PDB entry 4B3T | X-ray diffraction, 3.00 A resolution | chains A and E of the 23 polymer chains in the assembly

[Chain A]
Molecule: 16S ribosomal RNA
Source organism: Thermus thermophilus HB8
Sequence (1521 nucleotides; each row starts with the number of its first residue; note: 44 numbers in that range are skipped by the numbering (no residue carries them; nothing is unmodelled there); a row labelled like 189A-189L holds insertion residues (189A, then the next letters in order)):
     1 UUGUUGGAGA GUUUGAUCCU GGCUCAGGGU GAACGCUGGC GGCGUGCCUA AGACAUGCAA
    61 GUCGUGCGGG CCG
    76 CGGGGUUUU
    88 ACUCCG
    96 UGGUCAGCGG CGGACGGGUG AGUAACGCGU GGGU
  129A G
   130 ACCUACCCGG AAGAGGGGGA CAACCCGGGG AAACUCGGGC UAAUCCCCCA UGUGGACCCG
189A-189L CCCCUUGGGGUG
   190 UGUCCAAAGG GCUUU
   216 GCCCGCUUCC GGAUGGGCCC GCGUCCCAUC AGCUAGUUGG UGGGGUAAUG GCCCACCAAG
   276 GCGACGACGG GUAGCCGGUC UGAGAGGAUG GCCGGCCACA GGGGCACUGA GACACGGGCC
   336 CCACUCCUAC GGGAGGCAGC AGUUAGGAAU CUUCCGCAAU GGGCGCAAGC CUGACGGAGC
   396 GACGCCGCUU GGAGGAAGAA GCCCUUCGGG GUGUAAACUC CUGA
   441 ACCCGGGACG AAACCCCC
   460 GA
   470 CGAGGGGA
   479 CUGACGGUAC CGGGGUAA
   498 UAGCGCCGGC CAACUCCGUG CCAGCAGCCG CGGUAAUACG GAGGGCGCGA GCGUUACCCG
   558 GAUUCACUGG GCGUAAAGGG CGUGUAGGCG GCCUGGGGCG UCCCAUGUGA AAGACCACGG
   618 CUCAACCGUG GGGGAGCGUG GGAUACGCUC AGGCUAGACG GUGGGAGAGG GUGGUGGAAU
   678 UCCCGGAGUA GCGGUGAAAU GCGCAGAUAC CGGGAGGAAC GCCGAUGGCG AAGGCAGCCA
   738 CCUGGUCCAC CCGUGACGCU GAGGCGCGAA AGCGUGGGGA GCAAACCGGA UUAGAUACCC
   798 GGGUAGUCCA CGCCCUAAAC GAUGCGCGCU AGGUCUCUGG GUCU
   848 CCUGGGGGCC GAAGCUAACG CGUUAAGCGC GCCGCCUGGG GAGUACGGCC GCAAGGCUGA
   908 AACUCAAAGG AAUUGACGGG GGCCCGCACA AGCGGUGGAG CAUGUGGUUU AAUUCGAAGC
   968 AACGCGAAGA ACCUUACCAG GCCUUGACAU GCUA
 1001A G
  1002 GGAACCCGGG UGAAAGCCUG GGGUGCCCC
1030A-1030D GCGA
  1031 GGGGAGCCCU AGCACAGGUG CUGCAUGGCC GUCGUCAGCU CGUGCCGUGA GGUGUUGGGU
  1091 UAAGUCCCGC AACGAGCGCA ACCCCCGCCG UUAGUUGCCA GCGGUUCGGC CGGGCACUCU
  1151 AACGGGACUG CCCGCG
  1168 AAAGCGGGAG GAAGGAGGGG ACGACGUCUG GUCAGCAUGG CCCUUACGGC CUGGGCGACA
  1228 CACGUGCUAC AAUGCCCACU ACAAAGCGAU GCCACCCGGC AACGGGGAGC UAAUCGCAAA
  1288 AAGGUGGGCC CAGUUCGGAU UGGGGUCUGC AACCCGACCC CAUGAAGCCG GAAUCGCUAG
  1348 UAAUCGCGGA UCAGCC
 1363A A
  1364 UGCCGCGGUG AAUACGUUCC CGGGCCUUGU ACACACCGCC CGUCACGCCA UGGGAGCGGG
  1424 CUCUACCCGA AGUCGCCGG
1442A-1442B GA
  1443 GCCUA
  1452 C
  1456 GGGCAGGCGC CGAGGGUAGG GCCCGUGACU GGGGCGAAGU CGUAACAAGG UAGCUGUACC
  1516 GGAAGGUGCG GCUGGAUCAC CUCCUUUCU
Not modelled in the structure: 1-4, 1534-1538
Metal / ion sites: Mg2+ site 1: U12, G22; Mg2+ site 2: U12, C526, G527; Mg2+ site 3: G15, U920; Mg2+ site 4 near G21 (its only coordinating residue here); Mg2+ site 5: A33, C398; Mg2+ site 6: U45, G46, G394; Mg2+ site 7: C48, G115; Mg2+ site 8 near A53 (its only coordinating residue here); Mg2+ site 9: C58, U387; Mg2+ site 10: A59, U387; Mg2+ site 11: G61, U62, G105; Mg2+ site 12: G69, G70, U99; 131 more Mg2+ sites not listed; 16 more K+ sites not listed
Small-molecule neighbours: 3TS ((2S,3S,4R,5R,6R)-2-(aminomethyl)-5-azanyl-6-[(2R,3S,4R,5S)-5-[(1R,2R,3S,5R,6S)-3,5-bis(azanyl)-2-[(2S,3R,4R,5S,6R)-3-azanyl-5-[(4-chlorophenyl)methoxy]-6-(hydroxymethyl)-4-oxidanyl-oxan-2-yl]oxy-6-oxidanyl-cyclohexyl]oxy-2-(hydroxymethyl)-4-oxidanyl-oxolan-3-yl]oxy-oxane-3,4-diol): G1405, U1406, C1407, A1408, C1409, G1489, C1490, G1491, A1492, A1493, G1494, U1495, C1496
From the paper describing this entry:
  - mutagenesis - A1408G, G1491C: decreased binding to 3TS
  - binding site for 3TS: A1408, A1492

[Chain E]
Molecule: 30S ribosomal protein S5
Source organism: Thermus thermophilus HB8
Reference sequence: Q5SHQ5 (RS5_THET8); residues -2 to 158 here correspond to UniProt positions 2-162 (UniProt number = residue number + 4)
Sequence (161 residues; row label = number of the first residue in the row; numbers below 1 keep their minus sign (Pro-2 is residue -2)):
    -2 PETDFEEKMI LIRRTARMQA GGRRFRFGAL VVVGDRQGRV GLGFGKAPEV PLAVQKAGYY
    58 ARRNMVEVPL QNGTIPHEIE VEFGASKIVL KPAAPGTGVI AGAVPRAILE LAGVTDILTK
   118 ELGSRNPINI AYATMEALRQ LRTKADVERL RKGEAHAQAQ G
Not modelled in the structure: -2 to 0, 152-158
Metal / ion sites: K+ near Glu79 (its only coordinating residue here)

[Chain A / chain E interface]
Pairs across the interface (79):
  U5(A) - Ala91(E)  base contact
  G6(A) - Ala90(E)  base contact
  G6(A) - Ala91(E)  hydrogen bond to the base
  G6(A) - Thr94(E)  hydrogen bond to the base
  G6(A) - Leu115(E)  base contact
  G7(A) - Lys88(E)  base contact
  G7(A) - Ile97(E)  phosphate contact
  G7(A) - Thr116(E)  hydrogen bond to the sugar
  G7(A) - Lys117(E)  base contact
  A8(A) - Ile97(E)  sugar contact
  A8(A) - Ala98(E)  hydrogen bond to the sugar
  A8(A) - Gly99(E)  hydrogen bond to the sugar
  A8(A) - Thr116(E)  sugar contact
  G9(A) - Lys117(E)  salt bridge to the phosphate
  G9(A) - Glu118(E)  hydrogen bond to the phosphate
  G9(A) - Arg122(E)  hydrogen bond to the base
  A10(A) - Arg122(E)  salt bridge to the phosphate
  G15(A) - Ala13(E)  hydrogen bond to the base
  G15(A) - Arg14(E)  base contact
  G15(A) - Met15(E)  base contact
  G15(A) - Arg20(E)  hydrogen bond to the sugar
  A16(A) - Thr12(E)  sugar contact
  A16(A) - Ala13(E)  hydrogen bond to the sugar
  U17(A) - Arg10(E)  salt bridge to the phosphate
  C18(A) - Arg10(E)  salt bridge to the phosphate
  C18(A) - Asn123(E)  hydrogen bond to the phosphate
  C18(A) - Asn126(E)  phosphate contact
  C19(A) - Ala82(E)  phosphate contact
  C19(A) - Ser121(E)  hydrogen bond to the phosphate
  C19(A) - Asn123(E)  hydrogen bond to the phosphate
  C19(A) - Asn126(E)  phosphate contact
  U20(A) - Ala82(E)  phosphate contact
  U20(A) - Ser121(E)  phosphate contact
  G558(A) - Lys117(E)  phosphate contact
  G558(A) - Arg122(E)  phosphate contact
  A559(A) - Lys117(E)  salt bridge to the phosphate
  A559(A) - Arg122(E)  salt bridge to the phosphate
  U560(A) - Leu119(E)  base contact
  A864(A) - Gly81(E)  phosphate contact
  U921(A) - Arg14(E)  sugar contact
  U921(A) - Met15(E)  hydrogen bond to the sugar
  G922(A) - Met15(E)  sugar contact
  G922(A) - Gln16(E)  hydrogen bond to the phosphate
  G922(A) - Ala17(E)  phosphate contact
  A923(A) - Ala17(E)  phosphate contact
  C1069(A) - Arg21(E)  hydrogen bond to the phosphate
  U1070(A) - Arg14(E)  salt bridge to the phosphate
  U1070(A) - Gln16(E)  phosphate contact
  U1070(A) - Arg21(E)  salt bridge to the phosphate
  C1071(A) - Arg23(E)  salt bridge to the phosphate
  G1072(A) - Pro45(E)  phosphate contact
  G1072(A) - Lys53(E)  salt bridge to the phosphate
  U1073(A) - Lys53(E)  salt bridge to the phosphate
  G1074(A) - Tyr56(E)  phosphate contact
  G1074(A) - Tyr57(E)  hydrogen bond to the phosphate
  G1077(A) - Lys43(E)  hydrogen bond to the base
  U1078(A) - Phe80(E)  sugar contact
  U1078(A) - Ile125(E)  sugar contact
  U1078(A) - Asn126(E)  hydrogen bond to the sugar
  U1078(A) - Tyr129(E)  sugar contact
  G1079(A) - Arg10(E)  hydrogen bond to the phosphate
  G1079(A) - Tyr129(E)  phosphate contact
  A1080(A) - Arg10(E)  salt bridge to the phosphate
  A1080(A) - Thr12(E)  hydrogen bond to the phosphate
  A1080(A) - Ala13(E)  sugar contact
  A1080(A) - Phe41(E)  phosphate contact
  A1080(A) - Lys43(E)  phosphate contact
  G1081(A) - Thr12(E)  hydrogen bond to the phosphate
  G1081(A) - Ala13(E)  phosphate contact
  G1081(A) - Arg14(E)  phosphate contact
  G1081(A) - Arg23(E)  phosphate contact
  C1192(A) - Arg21(E)  hydrogen bond to the base
  G1193(A) - Gly18(E)  hydrogen bond to the sugar
  U1194(A) - Gly18(E)  sugar contact
  A1396(A) - Met15(E)  base contact
  C1397(A) - Arg20(E)  salt bridge to the phosphate
  A1398(A) - Gln16(E)  hydrogen bond to the base
  A1398(A) - Gly18(E)  base contact
  A1398(A) - Gly19(E)  base contact
Other interface residues (no listed pair), chain E (43 interface residues in all): Ala44, Ser83, Pro92, Arg103

[Overview]
36 residues of chain A and 43 residues of chain E are in contact; the contacts include 25 hydrogen bonds and
13 salt bridges. Polar contacts include G6(A)-Ala91(E), G6(A)-Thr94(E) and G9(A)-Arg122(E). The paper reports
a binding site for 3TS at A1408(A) and A1492(A); A1408G and G1491C of chain A reduce binding to 3TS.
Here chain A is 16S ribosomal RNA and chain E is 30S ribosomal protein S5, both from Thermus thermophilus HB8.
Entry 4B3T (Crystal structure of the 30S ribosome in complex with compound 39) was determined by X-ray
diffraction, deposited together with 4B3M, 4B3R and 4B3S.
